PDB entry 6MBP | X-ray diffraction, 1.95 A resolution | chains A and B

[Chain A (and B)]
Protein: Histone-lysine N-methyltransferase EHMT1
Source organism: Homo sapiens
Notes: EC 2.1.1.43; chain B of this document is another copy of the same molecule, construct and numbering; everything in this record applies to it too
UniProtKB: Q9H9B1 (EHMT1_HUMAN); residues 975-1235 here correspond to UniProt positions 1006-1266 (UniProt number = residue number + 31)
Chain sequence (261 residues; numbered 975 to 1235; the number before each row is that of its first residue):
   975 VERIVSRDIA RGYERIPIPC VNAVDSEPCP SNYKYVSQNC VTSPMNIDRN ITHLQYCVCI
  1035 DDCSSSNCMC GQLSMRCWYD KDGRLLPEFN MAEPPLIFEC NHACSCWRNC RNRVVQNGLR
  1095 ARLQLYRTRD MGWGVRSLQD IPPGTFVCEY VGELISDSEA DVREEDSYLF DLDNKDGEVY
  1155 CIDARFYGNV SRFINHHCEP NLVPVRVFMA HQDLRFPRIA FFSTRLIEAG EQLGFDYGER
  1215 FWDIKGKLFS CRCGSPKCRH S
Bound ions: Zn2+ site 1: C1031, C1044, C1074, C1078; Zn2+ site 2: C1031, C1033, C1037, C1042; Zn2+ site 3: C1037, C1074, C1080, C1084; Zn2+ site 4: C1172, C1225, C1227, C1232
Residues lining bound ligands:
  - JDG (2-cyclohexyl-7-methoxy-N-[1-(propan-2-yl)piperidin-4-yl]-8-[3-(pyrrolidin-1-yl)propoxy]-3H-1,4-benzodiazepin-5-amine): Y1124, D1131, A1134, D1135, V1136, R1137, E1138, D1140, S1141, Y1142, L1143, F1144, D1145, D1147, V1153, Y1154, C1155, F1209, Y1211, R1214, F1215, I1218, K1219
  - S-adenosylhomocysteine (SAH): M1105, G1106, W1107, S1141, Y1142, R1166, F1167, I1168, N1169, H1170, Y1211, F1215, W1216, F1223, S1224, C1225, R1226, C1227
UniProt features mapped onto this chain:
  - region (Interaction with histone H3): D1131 to D1150, Y1211 to R1214
  - binding site (Zn(2+)): C1031, C1033, C1037, C1042, C1044, C1074, C1078, C1080, C1084, C1172, C1225, C1227, C1232
  - binding site (S-adenosyl-L-methionine): M1105 to W1107, Y1142, N1169, H1170, R1226
  - site: Y1124 (Histone H3K9me binding)
  - modified residue: S1017 (Phosphoserine)

[How chain A and chain B interact]
Contacting residue pairs (43):
  R981(A) - W1081(B)
  D982(A) - W1081(B)
  R985(A) - S1079(B)  hydrogen bond (side chain-backbone)
  R985(A) - W1081(B)
  R985(A) - R1082(B)  hydrogen bond (backbone-backbone)
  G986(A) - W1081(B)
  G986(A) - R1082(B)
  Y987(A) - N1075(B)  hydrogen bond (side chain-backbone)
  Y987(A) - H1076(B)
  Y987(A) - R1082(B)
  Y987(A) - R1087(B)  hydrogen bond
  K1008(A) - H1076(B)
  K1008(A) - A1077(B)  hydrogen bond (side chain-backbone)
  K1008(A) - C1078(B)  hydrogen bond (side chain-backbone)
  V1015(A) - R1023(B)
  V1015(A) - N1024(B)
  V1015(A) - I1025(B)  hydrogen bond (backbone-backbone)
  T1016(A) - N1024(B)  hydrogen bond (backbone-side chain)
  T1016(A) - T1026(B)
  R1023(A) - V1015(B)
  N1024(A) - V1015(B)
  N1024(A) - T1016(B)  hydrogen bond (side chain-backbone)
  I1025(A) - V1015(B)  hydrogen bond (backbone-backbone)
  I1025(A) - Y1161(B)
  T1026(A) - Y1161(B)
  N1075(A) - Y987(B)  hydrogen bond (backbone-side chain)
  H1076(A) - R985(B)
  H1076(A) - Y987(B)
  H1076(A) - K1008(B)
  A1077(A) - K1008(B)
  C1078(A) - R985(B)  hydrogen bond (backbone-side chain)
  C1078(A) - K1008(B)  hydrogen bond (backbone-side chain)
  S1079(A) - R985(B)  hydrogen bond (backbone-side chain)
  C1080(A) - R985(B)  hydrogen bond (backbone-side chain)
  W1081(A) - D982(B)
  W1081(A) - R985(B)
  W1081(A) - G986(B)
  R1082(A) - R985(B)  hydrogen bond (backbone-backbone)
  R1082(A) - G986(B)
  R1082(A) - Y987(B)
  R1087(A) - Y987(B)  hydrogen bond
  Y1161(A) - I1025(B)
  Y1161(A) - T1026(B)
Also at the interface, not in a pair above, chain A (25 interface residues in all): V1010, C1014, S1017
Also at the interface, not in a pair above, chain B (24 interface residues in all): V1010, C1014, S1017, C1080

[In short]
The interface between chain A and chain B involves 25 residues on one side and 24 on the other, with 17
hydrogen bonds. Polar pairs include R985(A)-S1079(B), Y987(A)-N1075(B) and Y987(A)-R1087(B). Ligands of chain
A: compound JDG and S-adenosylhomocysteine.
Both chains are Histone-lysine N-methyltransferase EHMT1 (Homo sapiens). Entry 6MBP (GLP Methyltransferase
with Inhibitor EML741- P3121 Crystal Form) was determined by X-ray diffraction, deposited together with 6MBO.
